PDB entry 7ZGW | X-ray diffraction, 1.83 A resolution | chains A and D of the 6 polymer chains in the assembly

Chain A (and D):
Molecule: Serratia NucC
Notes: chain D of this document is another copy of the same molecule, construct and numbering; everything in this record applies to it too
Reference sequence: A0A2I5TBB8 (A0A2I5TBB8_SERS3); numbering as in UniProt (aligned over 1-250)
Sequence (256 residues; each row starts with the number of its first residue; numbers below 1 keep their minus sign (Lys-5 is residue -5)):
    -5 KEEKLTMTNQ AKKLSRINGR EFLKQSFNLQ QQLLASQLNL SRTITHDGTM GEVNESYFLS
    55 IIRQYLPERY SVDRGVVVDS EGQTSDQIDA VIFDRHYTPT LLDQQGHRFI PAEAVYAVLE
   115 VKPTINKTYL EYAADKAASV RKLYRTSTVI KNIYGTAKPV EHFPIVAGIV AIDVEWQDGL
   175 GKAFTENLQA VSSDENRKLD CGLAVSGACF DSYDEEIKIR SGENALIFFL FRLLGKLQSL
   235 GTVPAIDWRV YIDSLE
Unresolved in the structure: -5 to 11, 250 (chain D: -5 to 11, 40-44, 144-154)
Differences from the reference sequence: expression tag (-5 to 0)
What the authors report for this chain:
  - mutagenesis - D83N, E114N, K116L: abolished catalytic activity
  - catalytic residues: Lys116

Interface between chain A and chain D:
Residue-residue contacts (15):
  Phe16(A) - Ser30(D)
  Phe16(A) - Gln31(D)
  Phe16(A) - Leu34(D)  hydrophobic
  Gln19(A) - Ser30(D)  hydrogen bond
  Leu23(A) - Gln26(D)
  Leu23(A) - Leu27(D)  hydrophobic
  Gln24(A) - Leu27(D)
  Gln26(A) - Leu23(D)
  Leu27(A) - Leu23(D)
  Leu27(A) - Gln24(D)
  Leu27(A) - Leu27(D)  hydrophobic
  Ser30(A) - Phe16(D)
  Ser30(A) - Gln19(D)  hydrogen bond
  Gln31(A) - Phe16(D)
  Leu34(A) - Phe16(D)  hydrophobic
Also at the interface, not in a pair above, chain A (12 interface residues in all): Asn12, Ser20, Tyr51
Also at the interface, not in a pair above, chain D (11 interface residues in all): Asn12, Tyr51

Summary:
12 residues of chain A and 11 residues of chain D are in contact, with 2 hydrogen bonds. The hydrogen-bonded
pair is Gln19(A)-Ser30(D). The paper reports the catalytic residue Lys116(A); D83N, E114N and K116L of chain A
abolish catalytic activity.
Both chains are Serratia NucC. Entry 7ZGW (Serratia NucC apo form) was determined by X-ray diffraction (same
publication as 7ZGV).
